Entry 4G4L (X-ray diffraction, 1.54 A resolution); this record covers chains A and B.

Chain A (and B):
Name: alpha4tbA6
Notes: chain B of this document is another copy of the same molecule, construct and numbering; everything in this record applies to it too
Amino-acid sequence (27 residues; each row starts with the number of its first residue):
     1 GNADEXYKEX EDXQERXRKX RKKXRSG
Unresolved in the structure: 1-2, 26-27 (chain B: fully traced)
Modified residues: 0JY (4-methyl-L-leucine) at position 6, 0JY (4-methyl-L-leucine) at position 10, 0JY (4-methyl-L-leucine) at position 13, 0JY (4-methyl-L-leucine) at position 17, 0JY (4-methyl-L-leucine) at position 20, 0JY (4-methyl-L-leucine) at position 24

How chain A and chain B interact:
Pairs across the interface (21):
  Ala3(A) with 0JY_24(B)
  Tyr7(A) with Arg21(B)
  0JY_10(A) with 0JY_17(B); Arg21(B); 0JY_24(B)
  Glu11(A) with Arg21(B), salt bridge
  Gln14(A) with Gln14(B); 0JY_17(B); Arg18(B); Arg21(B)
  0JY_17(A) with 0JY_10(B); 0JY_13(B); Gln14(B); 0JY_17(B)
  Arg18(A) with Gln14(B)
  0JY_20(A) with 0JY_10(B)
  Arg21(A) with Tyr7(B), hydrogen bond; Glu11(B), salt bridge; Gln14(B), hydrogen bond
  0JY_24(A) with Tyr7(B); 0JY_10(B)
Also at the interface, not in a pair above, chain A (12 interface residues in all): 0JY_6, 0JY_13
Also at the interface, not in a pair above, chain B (11 interface residues in all): 0JY_6, 0JY_20

Summary:
12 residues of chain A and 11 residues of chain B are in contact, with 2 hydrogen bonds and 2 salt bridges.
Polar pairs include Glu11(A)-Arg21(B), Arg21(A)-Tyr7(B) and Arg21(A)-Gln14(B).
Both chains are alpha4tbA6. Entry 4G4L (Crystal structure of the de novo designed peptide alpha4tbA6) was
determined by X-ray diffraction (same publication as 4G3B and 4G4M).
